Entry 7OJ5 (electron microscopy, 2.40 A resolution); this record covers chains A and J of the 24 polymer chains in the assembly.

# Chain A (and J)
Name: Imidazoleglycerol-phosphate dehydratase
From: Medicago truncatula
Notes: EC 4.2.1.19; chain J of this document is another copy of the same molecule, construct and numbering; everything in this record applies to it too
UniProt: I3SDM5 (I3SDM5_MEDTR); residues 71-275 here = UniProt positions 71-275
Amino-acid sequence (207 residues; row label = number of the first residue in the row):
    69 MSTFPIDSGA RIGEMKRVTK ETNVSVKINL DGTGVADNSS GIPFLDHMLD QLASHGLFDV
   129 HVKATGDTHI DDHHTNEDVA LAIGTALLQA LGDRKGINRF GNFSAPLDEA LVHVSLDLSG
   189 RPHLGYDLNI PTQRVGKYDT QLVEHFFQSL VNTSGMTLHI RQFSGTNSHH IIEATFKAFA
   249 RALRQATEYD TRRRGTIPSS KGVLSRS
Unresolved in the structure: 69-77, 262-275
Construct notes: initiating methionine (69); expression tag (70)
Metal / ion sites: Mn2+ site 1: H115, H237, E241 (shared with 1 residue of chain W); Mn2+ site 2: H141, E145, H213 (shared with H238(J) of chain J); Mn2+ site 3: H142 (shared with H115(J), H237(J), E241(J) of chain J); Mn2+ site 4: H238 (shared with 3 residues of chain W)
What the authors report for this chain:
  - Mn2+ coordination: H141, E145, H213, H238

# How chain A and chain J interact
Residue-residue contacts (21):
  H137(A) with P111(J)
  I138(A) with P111(J)
  D139(A) with V203(J); G204(J); H237(J), salt bridge
  H141(A) with N235(J); H237(J); H238(J), hydrogen bond
  H142(A) with H115(J); H237(J)
  Q201(A) with T200(J); Q201(J), hydrogen bond (side chain-backbone)
  R202(A) with R202(J); V203(J); G204(J), hydrogen bond (side chain-backbone); K205(J)
  Q209(A) with T200(J); T234(J), hydrogen bond (side chain-backbone); N235(J); S236(J), hydrogen bond (side chain-backbone)
  H213(A) with H238(J), hydrogen bond
Also at the interface, not in a pair above, chain A (10 interface residues in all): E89
Also at the interface, not in a pair above, chain J (15 interface residues in all): F112, P199

# In short
10 residues of chain A and 15 residues of chain J are in contact; the contacts include 6 hydrogen bonds and 1
salt bridge. Among the polar pairs are D139(A)-H237(J), H141(A)-H238(J) and Q201(A)-Q201(J). H115(A), H237(A)
and E241(A) form the Mn2+ site 1. From the paper: Mn2+ coordination by H141(A), E145(A) and H213(A) among
others.
Chain A and chain J are both Imidazoleglycerol-phosphate dehydratase (Medicago truncatula); the structure,
Cryo-EM structure of Medicago truncatula HISN5 protein, was determined by electron microscopy, deposited
together with 8QAV, 8QAW, 8QAX and 8QAY.
